PDB entry 9FP0 | electron microscopy, 3.37 A resolution | chains D and F of the 13 polymer chains in the assembly

# Chain D
Molecule: Cyclic di-GMP binding protein BcsE
From: Escherichia coli
Notes: engineered mutation(s): N-terminal Strep-tag
Sequence (536 residues; row label = number of the first residue in the row; numbers below 1 keep their minus sign (Met-12 is residue -12)):
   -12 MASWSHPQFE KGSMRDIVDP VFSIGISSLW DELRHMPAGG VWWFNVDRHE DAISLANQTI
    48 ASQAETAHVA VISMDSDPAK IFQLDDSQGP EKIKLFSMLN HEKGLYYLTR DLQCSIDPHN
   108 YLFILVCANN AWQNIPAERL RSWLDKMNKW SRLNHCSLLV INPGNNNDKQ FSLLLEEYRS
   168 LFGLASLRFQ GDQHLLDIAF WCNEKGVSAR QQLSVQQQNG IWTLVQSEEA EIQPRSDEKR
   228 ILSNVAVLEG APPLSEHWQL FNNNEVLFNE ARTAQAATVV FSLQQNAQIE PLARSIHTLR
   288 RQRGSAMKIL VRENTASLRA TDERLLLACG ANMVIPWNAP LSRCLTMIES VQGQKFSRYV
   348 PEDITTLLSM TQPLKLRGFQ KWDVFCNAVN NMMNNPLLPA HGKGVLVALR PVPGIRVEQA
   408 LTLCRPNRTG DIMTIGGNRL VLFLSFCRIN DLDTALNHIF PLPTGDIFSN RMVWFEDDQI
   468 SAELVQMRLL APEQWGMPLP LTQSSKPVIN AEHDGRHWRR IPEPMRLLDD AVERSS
Not modelled in the structure: -12 to 4, 214-221, 488-505, 516-523
Ligand contacts:
  - c-di-GMP (C2E; 9,9'-[(2R,3R,3aS,5S,7aR,9R,10R,10aS,12S,14aR)-3,5,10,12-tetrahydroxy-5,12-dioxidooctahydro-2H,7H-difuro[3,2-d:3',2'-j][1,3,7,9,2,8]tetraoxadiphosphacyclododecine-2,9-diyl]bis(2-amino-1,9-dihydro-6H-purin-6-one)), molecule 1: Asn273, Ile276, Ala303, Ser304, Leu305, Arg306, Asp309, Asn414, Arg415, Thr416, His445
  - c-di-GMP (C2E), molecule 2: Leu305, Arg306, Ala307, Asn414, Arg415, Asp418, Leu431, Ser432, Phe433, Cys434, Arg435, Asp438, Thr441, Ala442, His445, Ile446

# Chain F
Molecule: Cellulose biosynthesis protein BcsF
From: Escherichia coli
Sequence (63 residues; numbered 1 to 63; the number before each row is that of its first residue):
     1 MMTISDIIEI IVVCALIFFP LGYLARHSLR RIRDTLRLFF AKPRYVKPAG TLRRTEKARA
    61 TKK
Not modelled in the structure: 1-6, 54-63

# Interface between chain D and chain F
Pairs across the interface (34; chain D residue first):
  Asp64(D) - Ala49(F)
  Pro65(D) - Ala49(F)  hydrophobic
  Ala66(D) - Leu52(F)
  Phe69(D) - Leu52(F)
  Ile80(D) - Thr51(F)  hydrogen bond (backbone-side chain)
  Ile80(D) - Leu52(F)  hydrogen bond (backbone-backbone)
  Lys81(D) - Thr51(F)  hydrogen bond (backbone-side chain)
  Leu82(D) - Pro48(F)
  Leu82(D) - Ala49(F)  hydrogen bond (backbone-backbone)
  Leu82(D) - Gly50(F)  hydrogen bond (backbone-backbone)
  Leu82(D) - Thr51(F)
  Leu82(D) - Leu52(F)  hydrophobic
  Phe83(D) - Pro48(F)  hydrophobic
  Phe83(D) - Ala49(F)
  Ser84(D) - Val46(F)
  Ser84(D) - Lys47(F)  hydrogen bond (backbone-backbone)
  Ser84(D) - Ala49(F)
  Met85(D) - Tyr45(F)
  Met85(D) - Val46(F)  hydrophobic
  Leu86(D) - Tyr45(F)
  Lys90(D) - Tyr45(F)
  Gly91(D) - Tyr45(F)
  Gly91(D) - Val46(F)
  Tyr94(D) - Arg44(F)  hydrogen bond
  Tyr94(D) - Tyr45(F)  hydrophobic
  Leu95(D) - Val46(F)  hydrophobic
  Arg97(D) - Arg37(F)
  Asp98(D) - Tyr45(F)
  Asp98(D) - Val46(F)  hydrogen bond (side chain-backbone)
  Gln100(D) - Asp34(F)
  Gln100(D) - Arg37(F)  hydrogen bond
  Gln100(D) - Leu38(F)
  Cys101(D) - Arg37(F)  hydrogen bond (side chain-backbone)
  Leu140(D) - Arg30(F)
Interface residues without a listed pair, chain D (24 interface residues in all): Leu71, Lys79, Leu99, Ser102
Interface residues without a listed pair, chain F (17 interface residues in all): Ala41, Lys42, Pro43, Arg53

# In short
24 residues of chain D face 17 of chain F across their interface, with 10 hydrogen bonds. Polar pairs include
Ile80(D)-Thr51(F), Lys81(D)-Thr51(F) and Tyr94(D)-Arg44(F). Bound to chain D: c-di-GMP.
Here chain D is Cyclic di-GMP binding protein BcsE and chain F is Cellulose biosynthesis protein BcsF, both
from Escherichia coli. Entry 9FP0 (Cryo-EM structure of the 'crown'less Bcs macrocomplex for E. coli cellulose
secretion in non-saturating c-di-GMP (local)) was determined by electron microscopy, deposited together with
9FMV, 9FMZ, 9FNN, 9FO7 and 9FP2.
